Entry 6DBX (electron microscopy, 4.20 A resolution (low resolution: residue-level contacts below are approximate; hydrogen-bond / salt-bridge calls are withheld)); this record covers chains C and F of the 6 polymer chains in the assembly.

[Chain C]
Name: Recombination activating gene 1 - MBP chimera
Organism: Escherichia coli
Notes: EC 2.3.2.27
UniProtKB: chimeric construct of P0AEX9, O13033: residues -113 to 250 from P0AEX9 (MALE_ECOLI) positions 29-392 (UniProt number = residue number + 142); residues 271-1031 from O13033 positions 271-1031 (same numbers)
Amino-acid sequence (1159 residues; each row starts with the number of its first residue; numbers below 1 keep their minus sign (Met-127 is residue -127)):
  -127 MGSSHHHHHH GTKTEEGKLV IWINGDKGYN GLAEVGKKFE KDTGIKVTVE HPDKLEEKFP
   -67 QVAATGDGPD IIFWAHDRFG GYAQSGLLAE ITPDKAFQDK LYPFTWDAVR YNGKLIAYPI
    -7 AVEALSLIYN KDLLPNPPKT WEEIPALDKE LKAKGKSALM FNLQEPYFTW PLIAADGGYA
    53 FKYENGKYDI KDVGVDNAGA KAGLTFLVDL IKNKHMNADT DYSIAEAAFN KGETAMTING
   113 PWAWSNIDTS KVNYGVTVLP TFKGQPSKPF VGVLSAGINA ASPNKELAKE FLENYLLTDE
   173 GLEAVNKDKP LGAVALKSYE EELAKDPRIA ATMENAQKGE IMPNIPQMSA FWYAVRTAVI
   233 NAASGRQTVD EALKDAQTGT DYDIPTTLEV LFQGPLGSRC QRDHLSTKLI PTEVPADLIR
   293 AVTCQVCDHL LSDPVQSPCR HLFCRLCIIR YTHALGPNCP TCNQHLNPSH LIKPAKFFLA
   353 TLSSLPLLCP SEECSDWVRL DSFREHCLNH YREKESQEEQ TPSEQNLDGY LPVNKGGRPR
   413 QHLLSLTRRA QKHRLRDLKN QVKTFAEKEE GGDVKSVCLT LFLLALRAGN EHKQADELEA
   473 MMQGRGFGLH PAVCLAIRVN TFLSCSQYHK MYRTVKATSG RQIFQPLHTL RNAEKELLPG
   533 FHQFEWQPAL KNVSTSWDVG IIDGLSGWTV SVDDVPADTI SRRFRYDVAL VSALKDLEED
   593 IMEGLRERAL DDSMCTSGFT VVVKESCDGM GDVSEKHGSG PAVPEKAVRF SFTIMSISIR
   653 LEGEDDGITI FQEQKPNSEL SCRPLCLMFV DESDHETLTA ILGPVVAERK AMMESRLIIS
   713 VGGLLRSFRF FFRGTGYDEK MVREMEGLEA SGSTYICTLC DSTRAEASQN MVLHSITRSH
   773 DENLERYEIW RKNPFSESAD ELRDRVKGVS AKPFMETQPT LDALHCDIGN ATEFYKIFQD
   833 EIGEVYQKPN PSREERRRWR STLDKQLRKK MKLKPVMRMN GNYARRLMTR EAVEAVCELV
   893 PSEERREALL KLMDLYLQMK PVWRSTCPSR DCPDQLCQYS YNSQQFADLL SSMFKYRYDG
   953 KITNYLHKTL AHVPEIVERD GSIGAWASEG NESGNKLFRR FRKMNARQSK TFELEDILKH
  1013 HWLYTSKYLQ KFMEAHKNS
Not modelled in the structure: -127 to 407, 628-635, 1031
Construct notes: initiating methionine (-127); expression tag (-126 to -114); linker (251-270)
Bound ions: Ca2+ site 1: Asp620, Asp730; Zn2+: Cys749, His959, His964; Ca2+ site 2 near Glu984 (its only coordinating residue here)

[Chain F]
Molecule: Reverse strand of 12-RSS substrate DNA
Sequence (50 nucleotides; numbered 1 to 50; the number before each row is that of its first residue):
     1 CTGCAGGGTT TTTGTTCCAG TCTGTAGCAC TGTGTAAGAC AGGCCAGATC

[Chain C / chain F interface]
Pairs across the interface (24):
  Gly408(C) - DG8(F)
  Gly408(C) - DT9(F)
  Gly409(C) - DG8(F)
  Gly409(C) - DT9(F)
  Arg410(C) - DT9(F)
  Arg410(C) - DT10(F)
  Arg410(C) - DT12(F)
  Arg412(C) - DT11(F)
  Leu418(C) - DT12(F)
  Thr419(C) - DT12(F)
  Thr419(C) - DT13(F)
  Arg421(C) - DG14(F)
  Arg421(C) - DT15(F)
  Ala422(C) - DT12(F)
  His501(C) - DG24(F)
  His501(C) - DT25(F)
  Tyr504(C) - DG24(F)
  Arg505(C) - DT25(F)
  Pro518(C) - DG24(F)
  His520(C) - DT23(F)
  Glu627(C) - DT33(F)
  Ser1001(C) - DC30(F)
  Ser1001(C) - DT31(F)
  Lys1002(C) - DT31(F)
Other interface residues (no listed pair), chain C (19 interface residues in all): His425, Arg426, Gln1000

[Summary]
Chain C and chain F form an interface of 19 and 14 residues respectively. Asp620(C) and Asp730(C) form the
Ca2+ site 1. Cys749(C), His959(C) and His964(C) coordinate Zn2+.
Chain C is Recombination activating gene 1 - MBP chimera (Escherichia coli) and chain F is Reverse strand of
12-RSS substrate DNA; the structure, Cryo-EM structure of RAG in complex with 12-RSS substrate DNA, was
determined by electron microscopy together with 6DBI, 6DBJ, 6DBL, 6DBO, 6DBQ, 6DBR and 4 further entries from
the same study.
